Entry 8KA0 (X-ray diffraction, 2.35 A resolution); this record covers chains A and B.

[Chain A]
Molecule: Rdtnd-rid cbd
Organism: Vibrio vulnificus
Notes: EC 3.4.22.-; fragment: DUF1-RIDcbd (residues, 1959-2374)
Reference sequence: A0A2S3R7M0 (MARTX_VIBVL); residues 1959-2374 here = UniProt positions 1959-2374
Chain sequence (416 residues; numbered 1959 to 2374; the number before each row is that of its first residue):
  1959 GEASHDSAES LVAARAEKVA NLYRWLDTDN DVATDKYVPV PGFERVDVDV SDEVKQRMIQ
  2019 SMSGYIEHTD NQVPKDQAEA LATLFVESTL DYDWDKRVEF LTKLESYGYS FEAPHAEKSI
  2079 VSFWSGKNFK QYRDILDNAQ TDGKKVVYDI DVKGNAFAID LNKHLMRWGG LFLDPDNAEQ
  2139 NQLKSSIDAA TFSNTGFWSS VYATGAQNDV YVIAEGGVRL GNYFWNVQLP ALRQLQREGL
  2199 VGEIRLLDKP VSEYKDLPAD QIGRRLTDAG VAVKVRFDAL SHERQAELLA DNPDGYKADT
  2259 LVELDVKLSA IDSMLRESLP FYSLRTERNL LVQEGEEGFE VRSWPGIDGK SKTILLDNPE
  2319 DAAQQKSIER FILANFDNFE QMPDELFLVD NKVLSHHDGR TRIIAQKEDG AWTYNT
Unresolved in the structure: 1959-1966, 2372-2374
Sequence notes: engineered mutation Gln2186 (Glu in A0A2S3R7M0)
Ligand contacts: NAD (nicotinamide-adenine-dinucleotide): Phe2001, Phe2081, Trp2082, Ser2083, Gly2084, Asp2107, Ile2108, Ile2117, Phe2150, Thr2153, Ser2157, Tyr2160, Arg2177, Gly2179, Asn2180, Tyr2181, Phe2182, Asn2184, Gln2186, Arg2234, Asp2257
Reported in the primary citation:
  - binding site for NAD: Phe2001, Trp2082, Ser2083, Gly2084, Asp2107, Ile2117, Phe2150, Thr2153, Arg2177, Gly2179, Asn2180, Tyr2181, Phe2182, Arg2234
  - catalytic residues: Trp2082, Asp2107
  - specificity-determining residues: Tyr2181, Arg2234
  - mutagenesis - W2183L/R2195L/E2285L/R2328L: abolished catalytic activity on CaM

[Chain B]
Molecule: Calmodulin-2
Organism: Homo sapiens
Reference sequence: P0DP24 (CALM2_HUMAN); residue numbers follow UniProt; this construct covers 1-149
Chain sequence (151 residues; row label = number of the first residue in the row; numbers below 1 keep their minus sign (Gly-1 is residue -1)):
    -1 GAMADQLTEE QIAEFKEAFS LFDKDGDGTI TTKELGTVMR SLGQNPTEAE LQDMINEVDA
    59 DGNGTIDFPE FLTMMARKMK DTDSEEEIRE AFRVFDKDGN GYISAAELRH VMTNLGEKLT
   119 DEEVDQMIRE ADIDGDGQVN YEEFVQMMTA K
Unresolved in the structure: -1 to 3, 149
Sequence notes: cloning artifact (-1 to 0); conflict Gln124 (Glu in P0DP24)
Curated features (UniProtKB/Swiss-Prot):
  - binding site (Ca(2+)): Asp21, Asp23, Asp25, Thr27, Glu32, Asp57, Asp59, Asn61, Thr63, Glu68, Asp94, Asp96, Asn98, Tyr100, Glu105, Asp130, Asp132, Asp134, Gln136, Glu141
  - modified residue: Ala2 (N-acetylalanine), Lys22 (N6-acetyllysine), Thr45 (Phosphothreonine), Ser82 (Phosphoserine), Lys95 (N6-acetyllysine), Tyr100 (Phosphotyrosine), Ser102 (Phosphoserine), Thr111 (Phosphothreonine), Lys116 (N6,N6,N6-trimethyllysine), Tyr139 (Phosphotyrosine)
  - cross-link: Lys22 (Glycyl lysine isopeptide (Lys-Gly) (interchain with G-Cter in SUMO2))
  - natural variant: Asp96 (D96V: In LQT15), Asn98 (N98I: In LQT15; N98S: In LQT15), Asp130 (D130G: In LQT15; D130V: In LQT15), Asp132 (D132E: In LQT15), Asp134 (D134H: In LQT15), Gln136 (Q136P: In LQT15)
Metal / ion sites: Ca2+ site 1 near Asp57 (its only coordinating residue here); Ca2+ site 2: Asp94, Asp96, Asn98, Tyr100

[Chain A / chain B interface]
Pairs across the interface (104):
  Trp1983(A) - Arg107(B)
  Trp1983(A) - Thr111(B)
  Trp1983(A) - Asp119(B)
  Trp1983(A) - Val122(B)  hydrophobic
  Trp1983(A) - Asp123(B)  hydrogen bond
  Leu1984(A) - Arg107(B)
  Thr1986(A) - Arg107(B)  hydrogen bond
  Asp1987(A) - Ala103(B)
  Asp1987(A) - Ala104(B)
  Asp1987(A) - Arg107(B)  salt bridge
  Asp1987(A) - Ile126(B)
  Asn1988(A) - Ala104(B)
  Pro1999(A) - His108(B)
  Leu2178(A) - Val92(B)  hydrophobic
  Leu2178(A) - Phe93(B)  hydrophobic
  Trp2183(A) - Phe93(B)  hydrophobic
  Trp2183(A) - His108(B)  hydrogen bond (backbone-side chain)
  Trp2183(A) - Asn112(B)  hydrogen bond (backbone-side chain)
  Trp2183(A) - Leu113(B)  hydrophobic
  Asn2184(A) - His108(B)  hydrogen bond (backbone-side chain)
  Leu2187(A) - Asn112(B)
  Pro2188(A) - His108(B)
  Pro2188(A) - Asn112(B)
  Arg2191(A) - Thr111(B)  hydrogen bond (side chain-backbone)
  Arg2191(A) - Asn112(B)  hydrogen bond (side chain-backbone)
  Arg2191(A) - Glu115(B)  salt bridge
  Gln2194(A) - Glu115(B)
  Arg2195(A) - Thr111(B)  hydrogen bond
  Arg2195(A) - Gly114(B)
  Arg2195(A) - Leu117(B)  hydrogen bond (side chain-backbone)
  Arg2195(A) - Thr118(B)
  Arg2195(A) - Asp119(B)  salt bridge
  Lys2207(A) - Glu46(B)  salt bridge
  Arg2222(A) - Glu46(B)  salt bridge
  Arg2223(A) - Glu115(B)  salt bridge
  Arg2223(A) - Lys116(B)
  Leu2224(A) - Leu113(B)  hydrophobic
  Thr2225(A) - Leu113(B)
  Thr2225(A) - Glu115(B)
  Ala2227(A) - Asn43(B)
  Ala2227(A) - Thr45(B)
  Gly2228(A) - Thr45(B)
  Asp2236(A) - Lys95(B)
  Leu2238(A) - Lys95(B)
  Ser2239(A) - Asp94(B)
  Ser2239(A) - Lys95(B)
  His2240(A) - Lys95(B)  hydrogen bond (backbone-backbone)
  His2240(A) - Asp96(B)
  Glu2241(A) - Arg91(B)  salt bridge
  Arg2242(A) - Glu88(B)  salt bridge
  Leu2262(A) - Val92(B)  hydrophobic
  Val2264(A) - Val92(B)  hydrophobic
  Lys2265(A) - Glu85(B)
  Lys2265(A) - Ala89(B)
  Ala2268(A) - Glu85(B)
  Ala2268(A) - Ile86(B)
  Ile2269(A) - Phe90(B)  hydrophobic
  Ile2269(A) - Met110(B)  hydrophobic
  Ile2269(A) - Leu113(B)  hydrophobic
  Asp2270(A) - Leu113(B)
  Asp2270(A) - Glu115(B)
  Met2272(A) - Met110(B)  hydrophobic
  Leu2273(A) - Met110(B)  hydrophobic
  Leu2273(A) - Leu117(B)  hydrophobic
  Leu2273(A) - Met125(B)  hydrophobic
  Arg2274(A) - Arg38(B)
  Ser2276(A) - Met146(B)  hydrogen bond (side chain-backbone)
  Ser2276(A) - Thr147(B)
  Leu2277(A) - Leu117(B)  hydrophobic
  Tyr2280(A) - Gly114(B)
  Tyr2280(A) - Glu115(B)  hydrogen bond (side chain-backbone)
  Tyr2280(A) - Lys116(B)  hydrogen bond (side chain-backbone)
  Tyr2280(A) - Leu117(B)  hydrophobic
  Arg2283(A) - Lys116(B)  hydrogen bond (side chain-backbone)
  Arg2283(A) - Glu121(B)  salt bridge
  Thr2284(A) - Lys116(B)
  Glu2285(A) - Thr35(B)
  Glu2285(A) - Arg38(B)  salt bridge
  Arg2286(A) - Thr35(B)
  Asn2287(A) - Lys116(B)
  Trp2302(A) - Lys116(B)  hydrogen bond (side chain-backbone)
  Trp2302(A) - Leu117(B)
  Lys2324(A) - Ser39(B)  hydrogen bond (side chain-backbone)
  Ser2325(A) - Glu15(B)  hydrogen bond
  Arg2328(A) - Ala16(B)
  Arg2328(A) - Leu19(B)
  Arg2328(A) - Phe20(B)
  Arg2328(A) - Ser39(B)  hydrogen bond (side chain-backbone)
  Arg2328(A) - Leu40(B)
  Leu2331(A) - Phe20(B)  hydrophobic
  Leu2331(A) - Thr35(B)
  Ala2332(A) - Leu19(B)
  Ala2332(A) - Phe20(B)  hydrophobic
  Ala2332(A) - Lys22(B)  hydrogen bond (backbone-side chain)
  Ala2332(A) - Glu32(B)
  Asn2333(A) - Lys22(B)
  Ile2362(A) - Leu19(B)  hydrophobic
  Gln2364(A) - Glu15(B)
  Asp2367(A) - Ser18(B)
  Gly2368(A) - Ser18(B)  hydrogen bond (backbone-side chain)
  Trp2370(A) - Ser18(B)
  Trp2370(A) - Leu19(B)
  Trp2370(A) - Asp21(B)
  Trp2370(A) - Lys22(B)
Interface residues without a listed pair, chain A (63 interface residues in all): Ala2237, Leu2266, Ser2267, Ser2271, Glu2275, Phe2329, Glu2366
Interface residues without a listed pair, chain B (51 interface residues in all): Gly41, Pro44, Phe142, Val143

[Summary]
63 residues of chain A face 51 of chain B across their interface; the contacts include 20 hydrogen bonds and
10 salt bridges. Among the polar pairs are Asp1987(A)-Arg107(B), Arg2191(A)-Glu115(B) and
Arg2195(A)-Asp119(B). Ligands of chain A: NAD. The paper reports catalytic residues Trp2082(A) and Asp2107(A);
W2183L/R2195L/E2285L/R2328L of chain A abolish catalytic activity on CaM.
Here chain A is Rdtnd-rid cbd (Vibrio vulnificus) and chain B is Calmodulin-2 (Homo sapiens). Entry 8KA0
(Crystal structure of Vibrio vulnificus RID-dependent transforming NADase domain (RDTND)/calmodulin-binding
domain of Rho inactivation domain (RID-CBD) ...) was determined by X-ray diffraction, deposited together with
8K9Z, 8KA1 and 8KA2.
